PDB entry 6XE0 | electron microscopy, 6.80 A resolution (low resolution: residue-level contacts below are approximate; hydrogen-bond / salt-bridge calls are withheld) | chains F and W of the 22 polymer chains in the assembly

# Chain F
Protein: 30S ribosomal protein S7
Source organism: Escherichia coli (strain K12)
UniProt: P02359 (RS7_ECOLI); residues 1-151 here correspond to UniProt positions 2-152 (UniProt number = residue number + 1)
Chain sequence (151 residues; numbered 1 to 151; the number before each row is that of its first residue):
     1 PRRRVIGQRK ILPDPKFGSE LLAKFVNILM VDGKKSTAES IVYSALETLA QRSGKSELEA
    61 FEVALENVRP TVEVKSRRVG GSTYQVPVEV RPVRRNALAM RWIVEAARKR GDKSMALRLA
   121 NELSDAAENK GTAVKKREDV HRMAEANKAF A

# Chain W
Molecule: 16s rRNA
Source organism: Escherichia coli K-12
Sequence (1539 nucleotides; numbered 2 to 1540; the number before each row is that of its first residue):
     2 AAUUGAAGAG UUUGAUCAUG GCUCAGAUUG AACGCUGGCG GCAGGCCUAA CACAUGCAAG
    62 UCGAACGGUA ACAGGAAGAA GCUUGCUUCU UUGCUGACGA GUGGCGGACG GGUGAGUAAU
   122 GUCUGGGAAA CUGCCUGAUG GAGGGGGAUA ACUACUGGAA ACGGUAGCUA AUACCGCAUA
   182 ACGUCGCAAG ACCAAAGAGG GGGACCUUCG GGCCUCUUGC CAUCGGAUGU GCCCAGAUGG
   242 GAUUAGCUAG UAGGUGGGGU AACGGCUCAC CUAGGCGACG AUCCCUAGCU GGUCUGAGAG
   302 GAUGACCAGC CACACUGGAA CUGAGACACG GUCCAGACUC CUACGGGAGG CAGCAGUGGG
   362 GAAUAUUGCA CAAUGGGCGC AAGCCUGAUG CAGCCAUGCC GCGUGUAUGA AGAAGGCCUU
   422 CGGGUUGUAA AGUACUUUCA GCGGGGAGGA AGGGAGUAAA GUUAAUACCU UUGCUCAUUG
   482 ACGUUACCCG CAGAAGAAGC ACCGGCUAAC UCCGUGCCAG CAGCCGCGGU AAUACGGAGG
   542 GUGCAAGCGU UAAUCGGAAU UACUGGGCGU AAAGCGCACG CAGGCGGUUU GUUAAGUCAG
   602 AUGUGAAAUC CCCGGGCUCA ACCUGGGAAC UGCAUCUGAU ACUGGCAAGC UUGAGUCUCG
   662 UAGAGGGGGG UAGAAUUCCA GGUGUAGCGG UGAAAUGCGU AGAGAUCUGG AGGAAUACCG
   722 GUGGCGAAGG CGGCCCCCUG GACGAAGACU GACGCUCAGG UGCGAAAGCG UGGGGAGCAA
   782 ACAGGAUUAG AUACCCUGGU AGUCCACGCC GUAAACGAUG UCGACUUGGA GGUUGUGCCC
   842 UUGAGGCGUG GCUUCCGGAG CUAACGCGUU AAGUCGACCG CCUGGGGAGU ACGGCCGCAA
   902 GGUUAAAACU CAAAUGAAUU GACGGGGGCC CGCACAAGCG GUGGAGCAUG UGGUUUAAUU
   962 CGAUGCAACG CGAAGAACCU UACCUGGUCU UGACAUCCAC GGAAGUUUUC AGAGAUGAGA
  1022 AUGUGCCUUC GGGAACCGUG AGACAGGUGC UGCAUGGCUG UCGUCAGCUC GUGUUGUGAA
  1082 AUGUUGGGUU AAGUCCCGCA ACGAGCGCAA CCCUUAUCCU UUGUUGCCAG CGGUCCGGCC
  1142 GGGAACUCAA AGGAGACUGC CAGUGAUAAA CUGGAGGAAG GUGGGGAUGA CGUCAAGUCA
  1202 UCAUGGCCCU UACGACCAGG GCUACACACG UGCUACAAUG GCGCAUACAA AGAGAAGCGA
  1262 CCUCGCGAGA GCAAGCGGAC CUCAUAAAGU GCGUCGUAGU CCGGAUUGGA GUCUGCAACU
  1322 CGACUCCAUG AAGUCGGAAU CGCUAGUAAU CGUGGAUCAG AAUGCCACGG UGAAUACGUU
  1382 CCCGGGCCUU GUACACACCG CCCGUCACAC CAUGGGAGUG GGUUGCAAAA GAAGUAGGUA
  1442 GCUUAACCUU CGGGAGGGCG CUUACCACUU UGUGAUUCAU GACUGGGGUG AAGUCGUAAC
  1502 AAGGUAACCG UAGGGGAACC UGCGGUUGGA UCACCUCCU

# How chain F and chain W interact
Contacting residue pairs (68):
  Pro-1(F) / A1377(W)
  Pro-1(F) / G1379(W)
  Pro-1(F) / U1380(W)
  Arg-2(F) / C932(W)
  Arg-2(F) / G933(W)
  Arg-2(F) / A935(W)
  Arg-2(F) / U1380(W)
  Arg-3(F) / C932(W)
  Arg-3(F) / G933(W)
  Arg-3(F) / A1092(W)
  Val-5(F) / C1378(W)
  Val-5(F) / G1379(W)
  Ile-6(F) / A1377(W)
  Ile-6(F) / C1378(W)
  Gln-8(F) / U1376(W)
  Gln-8(F) / A1377(W)
  Arg-9(F) / U1345(W)
  Arg-9(F) / A1346(W)
  Arg-9(F) / U1376(W)
  Arg-9(F) / A1377(W)
  Ile-11(F) / A1375(W)
  Lys-24(F) / A1375(W)
  Lys-24(F) / U1376(W)
  Asn-27(F) / A1374(W)
  Asn-27(F) / A1375(W)
  Ile-28(F) / A1375(W)
  Ile-28(F) / U1376(W)
  Met-30(F) / G1373(W)
  Met-30(F) / A1374(W)
  Val-31(F) / U1240(W)
  Asp-32(F) / A1350(W)
  Asp-32(F) / U1351(W)
  Asp-32(F) / U1372(W)
  Gly-33(F) / A1350(W)
  Gly-33(F) / U1372(W)
  Gly-33(F) / G1373(W)
  Lys-34(F) / G1241(W)
  Lys-34(F) / G1290(W)
  Lys-35(F) / G1373(W)
  Lys-35(F) / A1374(W)
  Ser-36(F) / G1290(W)
  Ser-36(F) / U1291(W)
  Thr-37(F) / G1290(W)
  Thr-37(F) / U1291(W)
  Ser-40(F) / U1291(W)
  Ile-41(F) / U1240(W)
  Lys-75(F) / U1537(W)
  Arg-77(F) / C1536(W)
  Arg-77(F) / U1537(W)
  Arg-78(F) / U1381(W)
  Arg-78(F) / C1382(W)
  Arg-94(F) / A938(W)
  Arg-94(F) / U1376(W)
  Arg-94(F) / A1377(W)
  Arg-101(F) / A938(W)
  Arg-101(F) / G939(W)
  Arg-101(F) / U1376(W)
  Arg-101(F) / A1377(W)
  Lys-113(F) / A1239(W)
  Lys-113(F) / G1297(W)
  Lys-113(F) / U1298(W)
  Ser-114(F) / A1239(W)
  Ser-114(F) / U1240(W)
  Ser-114(F) / G1297(W)
  Met-115(F) / U1240(W)
  Arg-118(F) / A1239(W)
  Arg-118(F) / U1240(W)
  Ala-151(F) / C1538(W)
Also at the interface, not in a pair above, chain F (36 interface residues in all): Gly-7, Ala-97, Leu-98, Arg-108, Phe-150
Also at the interface, not in a pair above, chain W (32 interface residues in all): A1289

# Overview
Chain F and chain W form an interface of 36 and 32 residues respectively.
Here chain F is 30S ribosomal protein S7 (Escherichia coli (strain K12)) and chain W is 16s rRNA (Escherichia
coli K-12). Entry 6XE0 (Cryo-EM structure of NusG-CTD bound to 70S ribosome (30S: NusG-CTD fragment)) was
determined by electron microscopy.
